5ETA - chains B and D; structure by X-ray diffraction, 2.80 A resolution.

Chain B:
Protein: Mitogen-activated protein kinase 14
Organism: Homo sapiens
Notes: EC 2.7.11.24
UniProt: Q16539 (MK14_HUMAN); numbering as in UniProt (aligned over 1-360)
Amino-acid sequence (360 residues; each row starts with the number of its first residue):
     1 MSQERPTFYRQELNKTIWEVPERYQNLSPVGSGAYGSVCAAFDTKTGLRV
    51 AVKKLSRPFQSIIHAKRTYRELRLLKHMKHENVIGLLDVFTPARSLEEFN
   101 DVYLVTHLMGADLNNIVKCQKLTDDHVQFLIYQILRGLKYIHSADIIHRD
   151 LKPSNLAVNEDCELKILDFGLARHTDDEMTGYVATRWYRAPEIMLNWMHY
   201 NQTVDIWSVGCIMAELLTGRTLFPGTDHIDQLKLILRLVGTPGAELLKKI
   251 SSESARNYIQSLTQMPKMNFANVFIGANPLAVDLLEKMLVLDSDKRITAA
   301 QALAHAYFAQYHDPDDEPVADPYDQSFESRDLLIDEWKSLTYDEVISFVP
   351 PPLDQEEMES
Not modelled in the structure: 1-3, 171-185, 354-360
Swiss-Prot annotation at these positions:
  - motif: Thr180 to Tyr182 (TXY)
  - active site: Asp168 (Proton acceptor)
  - binding site (ATP): Val30 to Val38, Lys53
  - modified residue: Ser2 (N-acetylserine), Thr16 (Phosphothreonine), Lys53 (N6-acetyllysine), Lys152 (N6-acetyllysine), Thr180 (Phosphothreonine), Tyr182 (Phosphotyrosine), Thr263 (Phosphothreonine), Tyr323 (Phosphotyrosine)
  - natural variant: Ala51 (A51V: In a gastric adenocarcinoma sample), Pro322 (P322R: In a lung adenocarcinoma sample)
  - mutagenesis: Ala34 (A34V: Lowered kinase activity), Lys53 (K53R: Loss of kinase activity), Lys54 (K54R: Impairs MAP2K6/MKK6-dependent autophosphorylation), Tyr69 (Y69H: Lowered kinase activity), Asp168 (D168A: Loss of kinase activity), Thr175 (T175A: No effect on either the kinase activity or tyrosine phosphorylation), Asp176 (D176A: Emulation of the active state. Increase in activity; when associated with S-327 or L-327), Asp177 (D177A: Loss of kinase activity), Thr180 (T180E: Loss of kinase activity), Tyr182 (Y182F: Loss of kinase activity), Ala320 (A320T: Lowered kinase activity), Phe327 (F327L: Emulation of the active state. Increase in activity; when associated with A-176; F327S: Emulation of the active state. Increase in activity; when associated with A-176), 1 further mutagenesis entry in UniProt
From the paper describing this entry:
  - conformationally variable residues (side-chain flip): Val38, Met109

Chain D:
Protein: Putative transmembrane protein
UniProt: A0A086L2F3 (A0A086L2F3_TOXGO); residues -2 to 13 here correspond to UniProt positions 440-455 (UniProt number = residue number + 442)
Amino-acid sequence (16 residues; numbered -2 to 13; the number before each row is that of its first residue; numbers below 1 keep their minus sign (Gly-2 is residue -2)):
    -2 GLLERRGVSELPPLYI

Chain B / chain D interface:
Pairs across the interface (27; chain B residue first):
  Glu81(B) with Leu-1(D); Arg2(D), salt bridge
  Gln120(B) with Leu11(D); Tyr12(D), hydrogen bond (side chain-backbone)
  Leu122(B) with Leu11(D), hydrophobic
  Asp125(B) with Leu8(D)
  His126(B) with Leu8(D); Pro9(D), hydrogen bond (side chain-backbone); Leu11(D)
  Phe129(B) with Leu0(D), hydrophobic; Leu8(D), hydrophobic
  Tyr132(B) with Arg3(D), hydrogen bond
  Arg136(B) with Arg2(D); Arg3(D)
  Val158(B) with Leu11(D), hydrophobic
  Asn159(B) with Leu11(D)
  Glu160(B) with Pro10(D); Leu11(D), hydrogen bond (backbone-backbone); Tyr12(D)
  Cys162(B) with Leu11(D), hydrophobic
  Gln310(B) with Val5(D)
  Tyr311(B) with Leu0(D), hydrophobic; Arg3(D), hydrogen bond (backbone-side chain)
  Asp313(B) with Arg3(D), salt bridge
  Asp316(B) with Leu-1(D); Arg2(D), salt bridge; Arg3(D), salt bridge
Interface residues without a listed pair, chain B (19 interface residues in all): Asn82, Gly110, Ala111
Interface residues without a listed pair, chain D (12 interface residues in all): Gly-2, Ile13
The authors on this interface:
  - interface residues, chain D: Val5(D)

Overview:
19 residues of chain B and 12 residues of chain D are in contact, with 5 hydrogen bonds and 4 salt bridges.
Polar contacts include Glu81(B)-Arg2(D), Asp313(B)-Arg3(D) and Asp316(B)-Arg2(D). The paper reports the
interface residue Val5(D); conformational variability at Val38(B) and Met109(B).
Here chain B is Mitogen-activated protein kinase 14 (Homo sapiens) and chain D is Putative transmembrane
protein. Entry 5ETA (Structure of MAPK14 with bound the KIM domain of the Toxoplasma protein GRA24) was
determined by X-ray diffraction together with 5ETF from the same study.
